7PB2 - chains A and E of the 5 polymer chains in the assembly; structure by X-ray diffraction, 3.41 A resolution.

Chain A:
Protein: MHC class I antigen
From: Homo sapiens
Reference sequence: A0A583ZB34 (A0A583ZB34_HUMAN); residues 1-275 here correspond to UniProt positions 25-299 (UniProt number = residue number + 24)
Chain sequence (276 residues; each row starts with the number of its first residue):
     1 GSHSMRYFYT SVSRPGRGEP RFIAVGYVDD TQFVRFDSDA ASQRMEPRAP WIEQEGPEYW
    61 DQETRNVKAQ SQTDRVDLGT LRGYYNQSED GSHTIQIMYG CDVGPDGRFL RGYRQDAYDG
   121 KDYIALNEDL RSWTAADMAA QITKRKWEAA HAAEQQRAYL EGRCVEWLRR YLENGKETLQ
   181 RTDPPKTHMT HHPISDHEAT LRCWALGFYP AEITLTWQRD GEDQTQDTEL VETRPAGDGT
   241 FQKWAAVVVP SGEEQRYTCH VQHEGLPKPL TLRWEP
Unresolved in the structure: 1, 276
Differences from the reference sequence: expression tag (276)
Cystine bridges: Cys-101/Cys-164, Cys-203/Cys-259

Chain E:
Protein: TCR beta
From: Homo sapiens
Chain sequence (245 residues; row label = number of the first residue in the row):
     1 NAGVTQTPKF RVLKTGQSMT LLCAQDMNHE YMYWYRQDPG MGLRLIHYSV GEGTTAKGEV
    61 PDGYNVSRLK KQNFLLGLES AAPSQTSVYF CASSYGPGQH NSPLHFGNGT RLTVTEDLNK
   121 VFPPEVAVFE PSEAEISHTQ KATLVCLATG FYPDHVELSW WVNGKEVHSG VCTDPQPLKE
   181 QPALNDSRYA LSSRLRVSAT FWQDPRNHFR CQVQFYGLSE NDEWTQDRAK PVTQIVSAEA
   241 WGRAD
Unresolved in the structure: 245
Cystine bridges: Cys-23/Cys-91, Cys-146/Cys-211

Interface between chain A and chain E:
Pairs across the interface - 7 pairs, chain A then chain E:
  Ala-69(A) / His-100(E)  hydrogen bond (backbone-side chain)
  Gln-72(A) / Pro-97(E)
  Thr-73(A) / Pro-97(E)  hydrogen bond (side chain-backbone)
  Thr-73(A) / His-100(E)  hydrogen bond
  Arg-75(A) / Glu-30(E)  salt bridge
  Val-76(A) / Pro-97(E)  hydrophobic
  Val-76(A) / Gly-98(E)

In short:
5 residues of chain A face 4 of chain E across their interface, with 3 hydrogen bonds and 1 salt bridge. Polar
contacts include Arg-75(A)/Glu-30(E), Ala-69(A)/His-100(E) and Thr-73(A)/Pro-97(E).
Chain A is MHC class I antigen and chain E is TCR beta, both from Homo sapiens; the structure, Crystal
structure of JDI TCR in complex with HLA-A*11:01 bound to KRAS G12D peptide (VVVGADGVGK), was determined by
X-ray diffraction, deposited together with 7OW3, 7OW4, 7OW5 and 7OW6.
